4D1Q - chains B and G of the 12 polymer chains in the assembly; structure by X-ray diffraction, 3.40 A resolution.

# Chain B (and G)
Name: Transposase
From: Musca domestica
Notes: fragment: dimerization, catalytic and insertion domains, resdiues 79-612; chain G of this document is another copy of the same molecule, construct and numbering; everything in this record applies to it too
UniProtKB: Q25442 (Q25442_MUSDO); numbering as in UniProt (aligned over 79-612)
Amino-acid sequence (536 residues; row label = number of the first residue in the row):
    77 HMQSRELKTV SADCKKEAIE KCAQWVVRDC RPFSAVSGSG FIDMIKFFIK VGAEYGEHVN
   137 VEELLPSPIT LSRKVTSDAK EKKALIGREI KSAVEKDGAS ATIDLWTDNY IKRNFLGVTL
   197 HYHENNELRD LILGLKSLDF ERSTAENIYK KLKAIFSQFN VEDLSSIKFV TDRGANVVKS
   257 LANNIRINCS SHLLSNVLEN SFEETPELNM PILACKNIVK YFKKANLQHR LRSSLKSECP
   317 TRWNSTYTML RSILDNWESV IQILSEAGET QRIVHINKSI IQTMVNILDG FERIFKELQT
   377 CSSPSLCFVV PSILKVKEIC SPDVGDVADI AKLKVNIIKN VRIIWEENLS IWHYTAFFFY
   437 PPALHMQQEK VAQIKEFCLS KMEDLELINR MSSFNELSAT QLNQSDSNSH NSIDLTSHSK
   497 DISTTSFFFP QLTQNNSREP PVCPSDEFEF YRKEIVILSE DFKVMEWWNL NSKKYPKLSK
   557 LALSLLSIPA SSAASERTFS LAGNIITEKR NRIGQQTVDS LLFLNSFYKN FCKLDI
Not modelled in the structure: 465-492, 610-612 (chain G: 77-82, 465-492, 610-612)
Differences from the reference sequence: expression tag (77-78); conflict Gly163 (Ser in Q25442), Cys519 (Cys in Q25442); engineered mutation Ser233 (Leu in Q25442), Met286 (Val in Q25442)
Metal / ion sites: Na+: Glu138, Glu139, Leu141 (shared with 1 residue of chain D)
What the authors report for this chain:
  - catalytic residues: Asp180, Asp248, Glu572
  - binding site for Terminal inverted repeat: Arg149
  - binding site for Terminal inverted repeat: Lys585 to Arg588
  - binding site for Terminal inverted repeat: Arg318, Trp319, Lys585 to Arg588
  - mutagenesis - W182A, W182F, W182Y, W319A: decreased catalytic activity
  - mutagenesis - W319F, W319Y: unchanged catalytic activity
  - binding site for Terminal inverted repeat: Arg149

# How chain B and chain G interact
Residue-residue contacts (82; chain B residue first):
  Arg327(B) - Ser493(G)  hydrogen bond
  Val361(B) - Ser493(G)
  Asn362(B) - Ser493(G)
  Asp365(B) - Ser493(G)
  Asp365(B) - His494(G)  hydrogen bond (side chain-backbone)
  Asp365(B) - Ser495(G)  hydrogen bond (side chain-backbone)
  Gly366(B) - Phe503(G)
  Arg369(B) - Ser495(G)  hydrogen bond (side chain-backbone)
  Arg369(B) - Lys496(G)
  Arg369(B) - Ile498(G)  hydrogen bond (side chain-backbone)
  Arg369(B) - Ser499(G)
  Arg369(B) - Thr500(G)  hydrogen bond
  Arg369(B) - Phe503(G)
  Ile370(B) - Phe503(G)  hydrophobic
  Lys372(B) - Lys496(G)
  Glu373(B) - Thr500(G)  hydrogen bond
  Glu373(B) - Phe504(G)
  Phe384(B) - Thr500(G)
  Phe384(B) - Phe504(G)  hydrophobic
  Pro387(B) - Phe504(G)  hydrophobic
  Pro387(B) - Phe505(G)  hydrophobic
  Ser388(B) - Phe504(G)
  Lys391(B) - Phe503(G)  hydrogen bond (side chain-backbone)
  Phe433(B) - Phe505(G)  hydrophobic
  Tyr436(B) - Thr501(G)
  Tyr436(B) - Phe505(G)  hydrophobic
  Pro438(B) - Leu508(G)  hydrophobic
  His441(B) - Gln507(G)  hydrogen bond
  Ser493(B) - Arg327(G)
  His494(B) - Asp365(G)
  Ser495(B) - Asp365(G)
  Ser495(B) - Glu368(G)
  Ser495(B) - Arg369(G)  hydrogen bond (side chain-backbone)
  Ser495(B) - Lys372(G)
  Lys496(B) - Arg369(G)
  Ile498(B) - Arg369(G)  hydrogen bond (backbone-side chain)
  Ser499(B) - Arg369(G)
  Ser499(B) - Glu536(G)  hydrogen bond
  Thr500(B) - Arg369(G)  hydrogen bond
  Thr500(B) - Glu373(G)  hydrogen bond
  Thr500(B) - Phe384(G)
  Thr501(B) - Tyr436(G)
  Thr501(B) - Glu536(G)
  Phe503(B) - Arg369(G)
  Phe503(B) - Ile370(G)  hydrophobic
  Phe503(B) - Lys391(G)  hydrogen bond (backbone-side chain)
  Phe504(B) - Glu373(G)
  Phe504(B) - Phe384(G)  hydrophobic
  Phe504(B) - Ser388(G)
  Phe505(B) - Pro387(G)  hydrophobic
  Phe505(B) - Phe433(G)  hydrophobic
  Phe505(B) - Tyr436(G)  hydrophobic
  Gln507(B) - His441(G)
  Leu508(B) - Pro438(G)  hydrophobic
  Gln510(B) - Ile533(G)
  Gln510(B) - Leu534(G)
  Asn511(B) - Ile533(G)
  Asn511(B) - Leu534(G)
  Asn511(B) - Ser535(G)
  Ser513(B) - Ile533(G)
  Arg514(B) - Ser535(G)
  Arg514(B) - Asp537(G)  salt bridge
  Glu515(B) - Val532(G)
  Glu515(B) - Trp543(G)  hydrogen bond
  Pro516(B) - Phe538(G)
  Phe526(B) - Asn547(G)
  Lys529(B) - Glu530(G)  salt bridge
  Lys529(B) - Ile531(G)
  Lys529(B) - Lys550(G)  hydrogen bond (backbone-side chain)
  Ile531(B) - Phe526(G)  hydrophobic
  Ile531(B) - Lys550(G)
  Ile533(B) - Asn512(G)
  Leu534(B) - Thr501(G)
  Leu534(B) - Phe505(G)  hydrophobic
  Leu534(B) - Leu508(G)  hydrophobic
  Leu534(B) - Asn512(G)
  Leu534(B) - Ser513(G)  hydrogen bond (backbone-side chain)
  Ser535(B) - Ser513(G)
  Glu536(B) - Ser499(G)
  Glu536(B) - Thr501(G)  hydrogen bond (backbone-side chain)
  Glu536(B) - Ser513(G)
  Lys550(B) - Leu546(G)  hydrogen bond (side chain-backbone)
Interface residues without a listed pair, chain B (50 interface residues in all): Asp331, Glu394, Leu440, Ser502, Asn512, Pro517
Interface residues without a listed pair, chain G (48 interface residues in all): Gly366, Pro506, Thr509, Glu542

# Summary
50 residues of chain B and 48 residues of chain G are in contact, with 20 hydrogen bonds and 2 salt bridges.
Polar pairs include Arg514(B)-Asp537(G), Lys529(B)-Glu530(G) and Arg327(B)-Ser493(G). From the paper:
catalytic residues Asp180(B), Asp248(B) and Glu572(B); W182A, W182F and W182Y of chain B, among others, reduce
catalytic activity; 6 substitutions were tested in all.
Chain B and chain G are both Transposase (Musca domestica); the structure, Hermes transposase bound to its
terminal inverted repeat, was determined by X-ray diffraction.
